5FBT - chain A; structure by X-ray diffraction, 2.70 A resolution.

== Chain A ==
Name: Phosphoenolpyruvate synthase
From: Listeria monocytogenes serotype 4b str. F2365
Amino-acid sequence (867 residues; each row starts with the number of its first residue):
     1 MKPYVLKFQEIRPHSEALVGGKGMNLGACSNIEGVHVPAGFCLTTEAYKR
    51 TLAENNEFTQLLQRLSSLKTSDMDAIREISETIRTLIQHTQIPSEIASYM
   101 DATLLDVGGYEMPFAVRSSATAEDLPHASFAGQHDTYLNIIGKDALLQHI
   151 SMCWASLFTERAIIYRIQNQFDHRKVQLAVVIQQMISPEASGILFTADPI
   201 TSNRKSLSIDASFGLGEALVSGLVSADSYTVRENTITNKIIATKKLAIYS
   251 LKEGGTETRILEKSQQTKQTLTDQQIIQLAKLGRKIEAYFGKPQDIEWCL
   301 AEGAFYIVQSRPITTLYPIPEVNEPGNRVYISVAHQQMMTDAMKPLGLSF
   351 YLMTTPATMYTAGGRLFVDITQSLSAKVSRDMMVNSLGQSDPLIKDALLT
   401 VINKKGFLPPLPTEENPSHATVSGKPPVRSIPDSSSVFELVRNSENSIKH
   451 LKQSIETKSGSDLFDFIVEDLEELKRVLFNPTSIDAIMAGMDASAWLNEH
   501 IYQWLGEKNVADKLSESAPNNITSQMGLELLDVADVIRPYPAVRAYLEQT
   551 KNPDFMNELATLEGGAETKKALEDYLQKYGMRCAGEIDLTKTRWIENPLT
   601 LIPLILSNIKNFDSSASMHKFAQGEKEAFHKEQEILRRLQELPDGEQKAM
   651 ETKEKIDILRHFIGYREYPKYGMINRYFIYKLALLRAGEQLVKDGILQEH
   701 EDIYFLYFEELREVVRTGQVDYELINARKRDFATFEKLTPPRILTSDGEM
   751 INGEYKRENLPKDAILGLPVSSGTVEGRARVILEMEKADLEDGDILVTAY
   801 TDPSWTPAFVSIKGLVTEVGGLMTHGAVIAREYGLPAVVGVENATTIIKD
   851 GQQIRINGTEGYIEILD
Unresolved in the structure: 1, 12-14, 50-56, 66-74, 104-111, 117-145, 161-175, 218-220, 248-256, 414-427
Modified / non-standard residues: Mse-1, Mse-73 (selenomethionine); Mse-24, Mse-100, Mse-112, Mse-152, Mse-185, Mse-338, Mse-339, Mse-343, Mse-353, Mse-359, Mse-382, Mse-383, Mse-488, Mse-491, Mse-526, Mse-556, Mse-581, Mse-618, Mse-650, Mse-673, Mse-750, Mse-785, Mse-823 (selenomethionine; parent Met)
Residues lining bound ligands: Rifampin (5WQ): Ile-331, Val-333, Gln-337, Tyr-351, Thr-354, Thr-355, Pro-356, Ala-357, Mse-359, Val-368, Ile-370, Mse-383, Leu-387, Leu-478, Phe-479, Ile-487, Mse-488, Mse-491, Arg-666, Pro-669, Lys-670, Mse-673

== In short ==
Ligands of chain A: Rifampin.
Chain A is Phosphoenolpyruvate synthase (Listeria monocytogenes serotype 4b str. F2365); the structure,
Crystal structure of rifampin phosphotransferase RPH-Lm from Listeria monocytogenes in complex with rifampin,
was determined by X-ray diffraction (same publication as 5FBS and 5FBU).
